Entry 9Q97 (electron microscopy, 4.60 A resolution (low resolution: residue-level contacts below are approximate; hydrogen-bond / salt-bridge calls are withheld)); this record covers chains M and T of the 14 polymer chains in the assembly.

== Chain M ==
Protein: RNA polymerase sigma-54 factor
Organism: Klebsiella pneumoniae
UniProt: A0A0N9UTC1 (A0A0N9UTC1_KLEPN); residue numbers follow UniProt; this construct covers 1-477
Chain sequence (477 residues; each row starts with the number of its first residue):
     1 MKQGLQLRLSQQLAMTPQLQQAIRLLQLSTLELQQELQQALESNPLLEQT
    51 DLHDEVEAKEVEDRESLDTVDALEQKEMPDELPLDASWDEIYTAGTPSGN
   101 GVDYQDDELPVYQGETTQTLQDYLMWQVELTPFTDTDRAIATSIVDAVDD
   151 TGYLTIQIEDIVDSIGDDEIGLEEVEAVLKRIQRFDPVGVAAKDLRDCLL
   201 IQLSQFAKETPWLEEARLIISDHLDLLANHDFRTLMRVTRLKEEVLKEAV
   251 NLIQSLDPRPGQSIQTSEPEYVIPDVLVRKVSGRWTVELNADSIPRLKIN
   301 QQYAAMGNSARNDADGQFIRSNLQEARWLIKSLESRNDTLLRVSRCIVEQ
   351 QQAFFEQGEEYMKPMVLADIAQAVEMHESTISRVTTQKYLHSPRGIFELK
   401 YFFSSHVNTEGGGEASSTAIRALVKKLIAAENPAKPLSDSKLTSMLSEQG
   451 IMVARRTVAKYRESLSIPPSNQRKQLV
Unresolved in the structure: 11-12, 49-108

== Chain T ==
Molecule: Template DNA
Sequence (34 nucleotides; each row starts with the number of its first residue):
     1 AGGGCTGATCGTGCAAAAGTCGTGCCAGCCGTCT

== Chain M / chain T interface ==
Contacting residue pairs - 21 pairs, chain M then chain T:
  Ala14(M) - DG11(T)
  Met15(M) - DG11(T)
  Thr16(M) - DG11(T)
  Pro17(M) - DG11(T)
  Ile23(M) - DT12(T)
  Arg24(M) - DT12(T)
  Arg233(M) - DT32(T)
  Ser332(M) - DT12(T)
  Ser335(M) - DT12(T)
  His377(M) - DC14(T)
  Ser379(M) - DC14(T)
  Ser379(M) - DA15(T)
  Ser405(M) - DG22(T)
  His406(M) - DT23(T)
  Val407(M) - DT23(T)
  Met452(M) - DG24(T)
  Val453(M) - DG24(T)
  Ala454(M) - DG24(T)
  Arg456(M) - DG24(T)
  Arg456(M) - DC25(T)
  Thr457(M) - DT23(T)
Other interface residues (no listed pair), chain M (23 interface residues in all): Gln20, Ser417, Arg455, Lys460

== Summary ==
The interface between chain M and chain T involves 23 residues on one side and 9 on the other.
Chain M is RNA polymerase sigma-54 factor (Klebsiella pneumoniae) and chain T is Template DNA; the structure,
CryoEM structure of bacterial transcription intermediate complex mediated by activator PspF containing nifH
promoter DNA containing ..., was determined by electron microscopy (same publication as 9Q91, 9Q92, 9Q93,
9Q94, 9Q95, 9Q96 and 9Q98).
